Entry 5E19 (X-ray diffraction, 2.24 A resolution); this record covers chains A and B of the 4 polymer chains in the assembly.

Chain A (and B):
Name: Estrogen receptor
From: Homo sapiens
Notes: fragment: ligand-binding domain; chain B of this document is another copy of the same molecule, construct and numbering; everything in this record applies to it too
UniProtKB: P03372 (ESR1_HUMAN); residue numbers follow UniProt; this construct covers 298-554
Sequence (257 residues; each row starts with the number of its first residue):
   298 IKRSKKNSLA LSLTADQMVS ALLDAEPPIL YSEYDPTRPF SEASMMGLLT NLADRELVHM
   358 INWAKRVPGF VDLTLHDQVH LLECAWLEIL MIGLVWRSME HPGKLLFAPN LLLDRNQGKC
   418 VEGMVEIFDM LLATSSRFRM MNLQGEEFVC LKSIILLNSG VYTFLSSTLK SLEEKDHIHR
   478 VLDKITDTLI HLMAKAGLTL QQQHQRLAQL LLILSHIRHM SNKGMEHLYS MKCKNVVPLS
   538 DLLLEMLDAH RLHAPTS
Unresolved in the structure: 298-304, 461-471, 549-554 (chain B: 298-304, 462-467, 549-554)
Construct notes: engineered mutation Ser537 (Tyr in P03372)
Ligand contacts: 5K7 (methyl {4-[bis(4-hydroxyphenyl)methylidene]cyclohexyl}acetate): Met343, Leu346, Thr347, Leu349, Ala350, Glu353, Trp383, Leu384, Leu387, Met388, Leu391, Arg394, Phe404, Val418, Glu419, Gly420, Met421, Ile424, Phe425, Leu428, Gly521, His524, Leu525, Met528, Leu540

How chain A and chain B interact:
Residue-residue contacts - 60 pairs, chain A then chain B:
  Met427(A) - Thr460(B)
  Ala430(A) - Tyr459(B)
  Arg434(A) - Tyr459(B)  hydrogen bond
  Arg434(A) - His476(B)
  Ile451(A) - Leu509(B)  hydrophobic
  Asn455(A) - Leu509(B)
  Asn455(A) - His513(B)  hydrogen bond (backbone-side chain)
  Ser456(A) - His513(B)
  Val458(A) - His513(B)
  Tyr459(A) - Ala430(B)
  Tyr459(A) - Arg434(B)  hydrogen bond
  Tyr459(A) - Ile510(B)
  Tyr459(A) - His513(B)
  Thr460(A) - Met427(B)
  His476(A) - Arg434(B)
  Asp480(A) - Gln502(B)
  Asp480(A) - Gln506(B)  hydrogen bond
  Thr483(A) - His501(B)
  Thr483(A) - Ala505(B)
  Asp484(A) - Gln498(B)  hydrogen bond
  Asp484(A) - Gln502(B)  hydrogen bond
  Ile487(A) - His501(B)
  Leu497(A) - Leu497(B)  hydrophobic
  Leu497(A) - His501(B)
  Gln498(A) - Asp484(B)  hydrogen bond
  His501(A) - Thr483(B)
  His501(A) - Asp484(B)  salt bridge
  His501(A) - Ile487(B)
  His501(A) - His501(B)
  His501(A) - Leu504(B)
  Gln502(A) - Asp480(B)
  Gln502(A) - Asp484(B)  hydrogen bond
  Leu504(A) - His501(B)
  Ala505(A) - Thr483(B)
  Ala505(A) - Leu508(B)  hydrophobic
  Gln506(A) - Asp480(B)  hydrogen bond
  Leu508(A) - Ala505(B)  hydrophobic
  Leu509(A) - Ile451(B)  hydrophobic
  Leu509(A) - Asn455(B)
  Leu509(A) - Leu511(B)  hydrophobic
  Ile510(A) - Tyr459(B)
  Leu511(A) - Leu509(B)  hydrophobic
  Leu511(A) - Ser512(B)
  Ser512(A) - Leu511(B)
  Ser512(A) - Arg515(B)  hydrogen bond
  His513(A) - Asn455(B)  hydrogen bond (side chain-backbone)
  His513(A) - Ser456(B)
  His513(A) - Tyr459(B)
  His513(A) - Arg515(B)  hydrogen bond
  Arg515(A) - Ser512(B)  hydrogen bond
  Arg515(A) - His513(B)  hydrogen bond
  Arg515(A) - His516(B)
  His516(A) - Arg515(B)
  His516(A) - Asn519(B)  hydrogen bond
  Asn519(A) - His516(B)  hydrogen bond
  Asn519(A) - Asn519(B)  hydrogen bond
  Lys520(A) - Asn519(B)
  Lys520(A) - His547(B)
  Glu523(A) - Glu523(B)
  His547(A) - Lys520(B)
Interface residues without a listed pair, chain A (35 interface residues in all): Gly457, Leu479
Interface residues without a listed pair, chain B (36 interface residues in all): Glu385, Gly457, Val458, Leu479

In short:
The interface between chain A and chain B involves 35 residues on one side and 36 on the other, with 17
hydrogen bonds and 1 salt bridge. Polar pairs include His501(A)-Asp484(B), Arg434(A)-Tyr459(B) and
Asn455(A)-His513(B). Bound to chain A: compound 5K7.
Both chains are Estrogen receptor (Homo sapiens). Entry 5E19 (Crystal Structure of the ER-alpha Ligand-binding
Domain in Complex with the Cyclofenil Derivative methyl
{4-[bis(4-hydroxyphenyl)methylidene]cyclohexyl}acetate) was determined by X-ray diffraction (same publication
as 4ZN7, 4ZNH, 4ZNS, 4ZNT, 4ZNU, 4ZNV and 50 further entries).
